4G2W - chain A; structure by X-ray diffraction, 2.28 A resolution.

[Chain A]
Name: cGMP-specific 3', 5'-cyclic phosphodiesterase
Source organism: Homo sapiens
Notes: EC 3.1.4.35
UniProt: O76074 (PDE5A_HUMAN); residues 535-860 here = UniProt positions 535-860
Chain sequence (347 residues; each row starts with the number of its first residue):
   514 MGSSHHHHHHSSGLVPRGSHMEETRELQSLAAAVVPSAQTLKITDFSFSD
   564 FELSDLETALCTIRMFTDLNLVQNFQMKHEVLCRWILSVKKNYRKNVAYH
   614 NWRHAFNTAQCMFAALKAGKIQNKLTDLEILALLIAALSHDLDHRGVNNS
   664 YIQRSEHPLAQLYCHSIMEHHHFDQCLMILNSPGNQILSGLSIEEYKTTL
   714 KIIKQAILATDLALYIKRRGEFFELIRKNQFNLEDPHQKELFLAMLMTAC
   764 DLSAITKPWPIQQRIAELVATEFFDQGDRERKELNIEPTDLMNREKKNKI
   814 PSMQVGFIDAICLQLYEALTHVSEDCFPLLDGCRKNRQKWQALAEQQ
Not modelled in the structure: 514-536, 664-678, 790-810, 859-860
Differences from the reference sequence: expression tag (514-534)
Curated features (UniProtKB/Swiss-Prot):
  - active site: His613 (Proton donor)
  - binding site (Zn(2+)): His617, His653, Asp654, Asp764
  - binding site (Mg(2+)): Asp654
  - binding site (3',5'-cyclic GMP): Gln817
  - mutagenesis: Ala767 (A767N: Changes substrate selectivity from cGMP-specific to dual cAMP and cGMP binding and hydrolysis; when associated with Y-775 and Y-853), Gln775 (Q775Y: Changes substrate selectivity from cGMP-specific to dual cAMP and cGMP binding and hydrolysis; when associated with N-767 and Y-853), Trp853 (W853Y: Changes substrate selectivity from cGMP-specific to dual cAMP and cGMP binding and hydrolysis; when associated with N-767 and Y-775)
Ion coordination: Zn2+: His617, His653, Asp654, Asp764; Mg2+ near Asp654 (its only coordinating residue here)
Ligand contacts: NI0 (5,6-diethyl-2-{5-[(4-methylpiperazin-1-yl)sulfonyl]-2-propoxyphenyl}pyrimidin-4(3H)-one): Tyr612, His613, Leu725, Leu765, Ala767, Ile768, Ala779, Val782, Ala783, Phe786, Phe787, Ile813, Met816, Gln817, Phe820, Ile824

[Summary]
Chain A binds compound NI0. His617, His653, Asp654 and Asp764 form the Zn2+ site. UniProt lists active-site
residue His613, 4 Zn2+-binding residues, Mg2+-binding residue Asp654 and residue binding 3',5'-cyclic GMP
Gln817.
Chain A is cGMP-specific 3', 5'-cyclic phosphodiesterase (Homo sapiens); the structure, Crystal structure of
PDE5A in complex with its inhibitor, was determined by X-ray diffraction (same publication as 4G2Y).
